8YM6 - chains H and G of the 13 polymer chains in the assembly; structure by X-ray diffraction, 3.30 A resolution.

Chain H (and G):
Name: CASP8 and FADD-like apoptosis regulator subunit p43
From: Homo sapiens
Notes: chain G of this document is another copy of the same molecule, construct and numbering; everything in this record applies to it too
Reference sequence: O15519 (CFLAR_HUMAN); residues 1-181 here = UniProt positions 1-181
Sequence (184 residues; numbered -2 to 181; the number before each row is that of its first residue; numbers below 1 keep their minus sign (Gly-2 is residue -2)):
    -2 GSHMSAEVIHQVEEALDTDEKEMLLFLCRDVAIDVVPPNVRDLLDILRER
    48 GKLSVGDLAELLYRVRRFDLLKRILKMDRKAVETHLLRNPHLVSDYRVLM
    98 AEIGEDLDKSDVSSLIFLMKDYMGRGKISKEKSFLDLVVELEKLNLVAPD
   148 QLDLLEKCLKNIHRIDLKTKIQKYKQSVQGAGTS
Not modelled in the structure: -2 to 0, 176-181 (chain G: -2 to -1, 176-181)
Differences from the reference sequence: expression tag (-2 to 0)
From the paper describing this entry:
  - self-association interface (contacts with another copy of this molecule); pairs are residue here / residue on that copy: Phe114-Ala3
  - mutagenesis - H7G: decreased binding to another copy of this molecule

Chain H / chain G interface:
Residue-residue contacts (28):
  Ile30(H) - Arg70(G)  hydrogen bond (backbone-side chain)
  Asp31(H) - Gln8(G)
  Asp31(H) - Glu11(G)
  Asp31(H) - Ala12(G)  hydrogen bond (backbone-backbone)
  Val32(H) - Glu11(G)
  Val33(H) - Glu11(G)
  Val33(H) - Ala12(G)
  Gly121(H) - Arg63(G)
  Arg122(H) - Glu102(G)  hydrogen bond (backbone-backbone)
  Arg122(H) - Asp103(G)
  Arg122(H) - Asp105(G)  salt bridge
  Gly123(H) - Glu102(G)
  Lys124(H) - Asp14(G)  salt bridge
  Lys124(H) - Asp16(G)  salt bridge
  Ile125(H) - Leu104(G)
  Ile125(H) - Asp105(G)
  Ile125(H) - Lys106(G)
  Lys127(H) - Asp105(G)  salt bridge
  Glu139(H) - Asp66(G)
  Lys140(H) - Asp14(G)  salt bridge
  Lys140(H) - Glu17(G)  salt bridge
  Lys140(H) - Arg63(G)
  Lys140(H) - Arg64(G)
  Lys140(H) - Phe65(G)  hydrogen bond (backbone-backbone)
  Lys140(H) - Asp66(G)
  Leu141(H) - Arg63(G)
  Leu141(H) - Phe65(G)
  Asn142(H) - Phe65(G)
Other interface residues (no listed pair), chain H (15 interface residues in all): Met120
Other interface residues (no listed pair), chain G (18 interface residues in all): Lys69, Arg161

In short:
The interface between chain H and chain G involves 15 residues on one side and 18 on the other, with 4
hydrogen bonds and 6 salt bridges. Polar pairs include Arg122(H)-Asp105(G), Lys124(H)-Asp14(G) and
Lys124(H)-Asp16(G). From the paper: H7G of chain H reduces binding to another copy of this molecule; a
self-association interface involving Phe114(H).
Both chains are CASP8 and FADD-like apoptosis regulator subunit p43 (Homo sapiens). Entry 8YM6 (Structure of
Caspase-8/cFLIP death effector domain assembly) was determined by X-ray diffraction (same publication as 8YM4,
8YM5, 8YNI, 8YNK, 8YNL, 8YNM and 8YNN).
